6CCE - chains D and E of the 9 polymer chains in the assembly; structure by X-ray diffraction, 3.05 A resolution.

Chain D:
Protein: DNA-directed RNA polymerase subunit beta'
Source organism: Mycobacterium smegmatis (strain ATCC 700084 / mc(2)155)
Notes: EC 2.7.7.6
UniProt: A0QS66 (RPOC_MYCS2); residues 1-1317 here = UniProt positions 1-1317
Amino-acid sequence (1317 residues; each row starts with the number of its first residue):
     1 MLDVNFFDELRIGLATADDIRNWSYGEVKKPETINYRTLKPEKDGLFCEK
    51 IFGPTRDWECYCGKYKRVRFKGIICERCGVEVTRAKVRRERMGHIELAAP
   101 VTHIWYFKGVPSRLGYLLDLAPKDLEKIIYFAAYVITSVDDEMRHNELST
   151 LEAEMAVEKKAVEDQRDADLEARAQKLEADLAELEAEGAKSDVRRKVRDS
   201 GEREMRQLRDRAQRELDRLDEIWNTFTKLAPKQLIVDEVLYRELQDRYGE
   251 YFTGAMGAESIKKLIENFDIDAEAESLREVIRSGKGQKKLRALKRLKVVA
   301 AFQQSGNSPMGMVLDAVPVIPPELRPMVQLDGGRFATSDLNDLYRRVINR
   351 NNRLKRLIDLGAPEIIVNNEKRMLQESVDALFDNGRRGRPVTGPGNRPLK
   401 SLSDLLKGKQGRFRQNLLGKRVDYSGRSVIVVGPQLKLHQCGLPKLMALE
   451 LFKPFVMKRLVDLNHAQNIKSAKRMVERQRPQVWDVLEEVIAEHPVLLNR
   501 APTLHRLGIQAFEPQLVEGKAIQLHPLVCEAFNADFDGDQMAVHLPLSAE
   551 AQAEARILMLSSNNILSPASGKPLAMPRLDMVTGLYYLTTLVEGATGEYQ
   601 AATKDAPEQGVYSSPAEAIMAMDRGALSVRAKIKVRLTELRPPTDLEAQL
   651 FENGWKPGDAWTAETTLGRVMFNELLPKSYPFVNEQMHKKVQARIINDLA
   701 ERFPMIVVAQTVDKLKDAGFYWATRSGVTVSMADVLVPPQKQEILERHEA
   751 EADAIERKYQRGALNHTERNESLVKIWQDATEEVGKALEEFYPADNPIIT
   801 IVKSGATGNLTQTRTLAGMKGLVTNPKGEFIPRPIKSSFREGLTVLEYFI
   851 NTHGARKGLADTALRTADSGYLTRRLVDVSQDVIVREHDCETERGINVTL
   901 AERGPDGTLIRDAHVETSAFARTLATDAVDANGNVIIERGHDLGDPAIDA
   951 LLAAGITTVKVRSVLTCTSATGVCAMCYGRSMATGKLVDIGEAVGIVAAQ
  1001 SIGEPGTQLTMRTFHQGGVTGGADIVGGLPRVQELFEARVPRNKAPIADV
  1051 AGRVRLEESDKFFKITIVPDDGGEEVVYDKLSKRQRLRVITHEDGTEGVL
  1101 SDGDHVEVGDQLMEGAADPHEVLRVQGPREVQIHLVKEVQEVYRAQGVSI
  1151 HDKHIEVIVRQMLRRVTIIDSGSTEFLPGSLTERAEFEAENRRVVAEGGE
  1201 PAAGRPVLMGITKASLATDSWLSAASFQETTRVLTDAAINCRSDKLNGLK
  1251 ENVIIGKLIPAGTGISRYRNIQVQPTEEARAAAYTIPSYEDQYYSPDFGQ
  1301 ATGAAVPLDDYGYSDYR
Disordered / not traced: 1-2, 56-85, 903-909, 1011-1026, 1091-1097, 1169-1181, 1189-1201, 1284-1317
Bound ions: Mg2+: Asp535, Asp537, Asp539; Zn2+: Cys890, Cys967, Cys974, Cys977
Ligand contacts: glutamic acid (GLU): Arg886, Gly1264, Ile1265, Ser1266, Arg1267, Arg1269
Curated features (UniProtKB/Swiss-Prot):
  - binding site (Zn(2+)): Cys60, Cys62, Cys75, Cys78, Cys890, Cys967, Cys974, Cys977
  - binding site (Mg(2+)): Asp535, Asp537, Asp539

Chain E:
Protein: DNA-directed RNA polymerase subunit omega
Source organism: Mycobacterium smegmatis (strain ATCC 700084 / mc(2)155)
Notes: EC 2.7.7.6
UniProt: A0QWT1 (RPOZ_MYCS2); residue numbers follow UniProt; this construct covers 1-107
Amino-acid sequence (107 residues; each row starts with the number of its first residue):
     1 MSTPHADAQLNAADDLGIDSSAASAYDTPLGITNPPIDELLSRASSKYAL
    51 VIYAAKRARQINDYYNQLGDGILEYVGPLVEPGLQEKPLSIALREIHGDL
   101 LEHTEGE
Disordered / not traced: 1-23, 68-73, 107

Chain D / chain E interface:
Pairs across the interface - 71 pairs, chain D then chain E:
  His439(D) - Leu30(E)  hydrogen bond (side chain-backbone)
  Arg459(D) - Gln85(E)
  Glu493(D) - Gly31(E)
  Glu493(D) - Ile32(E)
  Glu493(D) - Ser90(E)  hydrogen bond
  Glu513(D) - Ile32(E)
  Ala549(D) - Arg59(E)
  Glu550(D) - Ala55(E)
  Glu550(D) - Arg59(E)  salt bridge
  Gln552(D) - Lys87(E)
  Ala553(D) - Val51(E)  hydrophobic
  Glu554(D) - Val51(E)
  Arg556(D) - Ile32(E)  hydrogen bond (side chain-backbone)
  Arg556(D) - Asn34(E)
  Arg556(D) - Leu89(E)
  Arg556(D) - Ser90(E)
  Arg556(D) - Leu93(E)
  Ile557(D) - Lys47(E)
  Ile557(D) - Leu50(E)
  Ile557(D) - Val51(E)  hydrophobic
  Leu558(D) - Lys47(E)
  Leu558(D) - Tyr48(E)  hydrophobic
  Leu558(D) - Val51(E)  hydrophobic
  Asn563(D) - Ile37(E)
  Pro704(D) - Asp38(E)
  Met705(D) - Asp38(E)  hydrogen bond (backbone-side chain)
  Ile706(D) - Thr33(E)
  Ile706(D) - Pro36(E)  hydrophobic
  Val707(D) - Tyr26(E)  hydrophobic
  Gln710(D) - Tyr26(E)
  Gln710(D) - Asp27(E)
  Lys714(D) - Asp27(E)  salt bridge
  Thr984(D) - Lys47(E)
  Asp989(D) - Ser46(E)
  Asp989(D) - Lys47(E)  hydrogen bond (side chain-backbone)
  Gly991(D) - Tyr48(E)
  Glu992(D) - Tyr48(E)  hydrogen bond
  Gly1262(D) - Tyr48(E)
  Thr1263(D) - Tyr48(E)
  Thr1263(D) - Val51(E)
  Arg1267(D) - Gly106(E)
  Tyr1268(D) - Ser45(E)
  Tyr1268(D) - Ser46(E)  hydrogen bond
  Tyr1268(D) - Tyr48(E)
  Tyr1268(D) - Ala49(E)
  Tyr1268(D) - Ile52(E)
  Arg1269(D) - Lys56(E)
  Ile1271(D) - Ile52(E)  hydrophobic
  Ile1271(D) - Tyr53(E)  hydrophobic
  Ile1271(D) - Thr104(E)
  Gln1272(D) - Glu102(E)
  Gln1272(D) - His103(E)
  Gln1272(D) - Thr104(E)  hydrogen bond (backbone-side chain)
  Val1273(D) - Tyr53(E)
  Val1273(D) - Lys56(E)
  Val1273(D) - Arg57(E)
  Val1273(D) - Gln60(E)  hydrogen bond (backbone-side chain)
  Val1273(D) - Leu101(E)  hydrophobic
  Gln1274(D) - Leu101(E)
  Gln1274(D) - Glu102(E)  hydrogen bond (backbone-backbone)
  Pro1275(D) - Val76(E)  hydrophobic
  Pro1275(D) - Leu79(E)  hydrophobic
  Pro1275(D) - Leu100(E)
  Pro1275(D) - Leu101(E)  hydrophobic
  Thr1276(D) - Leu100(E)
  Thr1276(D) - Leu101(E)
  Thr1276(D) - Glu102(E)
  Ala1279(D) - Leu79(E)  hydrophobic
  Ala1279(D) - Leu100(E)
  Arg1280(D) - Val76(E)
  Ala1283(D) - Leu79(E)
Interface residues without a listed pair, chain D (41 interface residues in all): His494, Ser548, Leu560, Ser562
Interface residues without a listed pair, chain E (44 interface residues in all): Thr28, Pro29, Ala58, Tyr75, Glu86, Asp99, Glu105

Overview:
41 residues of chain D face 44 of chain E across their interface, with 10 hydrogen bonds and 2 salt bridges.
Polar contacts include Glu550(D)-Arg59(E), Lys714(D)-Asp27(E) and His439(D)-Leu30(E). Ligands of chain D:
glutamic acid.
Here chain D is DNA-directed RNA polymerase subunit beta' and chain E is DNA-directed RNA polymerase subunit
omega, both from Mycobacterium smegmatis (strain ATCC 700084 / mc(2)155). Entry 6CCE (Crystal structure of a
Mycobacterium smegmatis RNA polymerase transcription initiation complex with inhibitor Kanglemycin A) was
determined by X-ray diffraction together with 6DCF and 6CCV from the same study.
